8ZAO - chains A and C of the 3 polymer chains in the assembly; structure by electron microscopy, 2.60 A resolution.

[Chain A (and C)]
Molecule: exoKCR1
Organism: Hyphochytrium catenoides
Notes: chain C of this document is another copy of the same molecule, construct and numbering; everything in this record applies to it too
Amino-acid sequence (259 residues; numbered 2 to 260; the number before each row is that of its first residue):
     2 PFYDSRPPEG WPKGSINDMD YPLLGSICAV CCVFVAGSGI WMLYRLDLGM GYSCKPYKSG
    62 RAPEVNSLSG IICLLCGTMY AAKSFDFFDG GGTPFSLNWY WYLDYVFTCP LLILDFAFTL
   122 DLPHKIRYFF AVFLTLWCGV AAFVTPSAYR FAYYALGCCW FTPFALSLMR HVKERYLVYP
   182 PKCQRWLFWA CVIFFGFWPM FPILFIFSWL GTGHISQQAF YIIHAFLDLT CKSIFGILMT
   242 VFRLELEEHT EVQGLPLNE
Covalent attachments: retinal (RET) linked to Lys233
Bound ions: K+ site 1: Asn67, Thr120; K+ site 2 near Asn67 (its only coordinating residue here); K+ site 3 near Ser97 (its only coordinating residue here); K+ site 4 near Asn99 (its only coordinating residue here); K+ site 5: Trp100, Gln218
Residues lining bound ligands: retinal (RET): Tyr103, Tyr106, Cys110, Leu113, Thr136, Leu137, Gly140, Tyr155, Gly158, Cys159, Phe162, Trp199, Phe202, Pro203, Asp229, Cys232

[Chain A / chain C interface]
Contacting residue pairs - 37 pairs, chain A then chain C:
  Pro2(A) - Pro2(C)
  Phe3(A) - Tyr4(C)
  Tyr4(A) - Tyr4(C)  hydrophobic
  Leu44(A) - Arg128(C)
  Leu47(A) - Arg128(C)
  Asp48(A) - His125(C)
  Asp48(A) - Arg128(C)  salt bridge
  Arg62(A) - Asp122(C)  salt bridge
  Arg62(A) - Leu123(C)
  Arg62(A) - Pro124(C)
  Glu65(A) - His125(C)
  Glu65(A) - Lys126(C)  salt bridge
  Glu65(A) - Ile127(C)  hydrogen bond (side chain-backbone)
  Ser68(A) - Arg128(C)
  Ile72(A) - Ile127(C)  hydrophobic
  Ile72(A) - Arg128(C)
  Ile72(A) - Phe131(C)  hydrophobic
  Leu76(A) - Leu135(C)  hydrophobic
  Thr79(A) - Leu135(C)
  Thr79(A) - Leu157(C)
  Thr79(A) - Trp161(C)
  Ala82(A) - Leu157(C)  hydrophobic
  Ala83(A) - Tyr154(C)  hydrogen bond (backbone-side chain)
  Phe86(A) - Tyr150(C)
  Phe86(A) - Ala153(C)  hydrophobic
  Phe86(A) - Tyr154(C)  hydrophobic
  Phe86(A) - Leu157(C)  hydrophobic
  Phe89(A) - Tyr150(C)  hydrogen bond (backbone-side chain)
  Asp90(A) - Ser148(C)  hydrogen bond
  Asp90(A) - Tyr150(C)
  Pro95(A) - Val145(C)
  Pro95(A) - Pro147(C)
  Phe96(A) - Trp138(C)  hydrophobic
  Phe96(A) - Ala142(C)  hydrophobic
  Phe96(A) - Val145(C)  hydrophobic
  Phe96(A) - Tyr154(C)  hydrogen bond (backbone-side chain)
  Leu112(A) - Phe131(C)  hydrophobic
Other interface residues (no listed pair), chain A (24 interface residues in all): Val66, Leu75, Asp87, Thr94
Other interface residues (no listed pair), chain C (23 interface residues in all): Val141, Thr146

[Summary]
24 residues of chain A and 23 residues of chain C are in contact; the contacts include 5 hydrogen bonds and 3
salt bridges. Polar contacts include Asp48(A)-Arg128(C), Arg62(A)-Asp122(C) and Glu65(A)-Lys126(C). Covalently
linked retinal: at Lys233(A).
Both chains are exoKCR1 (Hyphochytrium catenoides). Entry 8ZAO (ExoKCR1 channelrhodopsin) was determined by
electron microscopy, deposited together with 8ZAP and 8ZAQ.
